PDB entry 8J5F | X-ray diffraction, 1.70 A resolution | chain A

== Chain A ==
Molecule: Deoxyadenosine/deoxycytidine kinase
Organism: Streptomyces sp. ATCC 700974
UniProt: A0A370RDE4 (A0A370RDE4_9ACTN); residues 8-253 here = UniProt positions 8-253
Amino-acid sequence (247 residues; each row starts with the number of its first residue):
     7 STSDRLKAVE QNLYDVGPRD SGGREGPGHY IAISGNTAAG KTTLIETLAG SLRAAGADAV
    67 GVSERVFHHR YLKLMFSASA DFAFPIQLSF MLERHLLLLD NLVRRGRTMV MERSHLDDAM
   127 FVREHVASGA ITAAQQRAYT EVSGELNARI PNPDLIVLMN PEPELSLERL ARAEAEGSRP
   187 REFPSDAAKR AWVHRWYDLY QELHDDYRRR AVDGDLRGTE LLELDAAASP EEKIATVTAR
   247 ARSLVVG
Unresolved in the structure: 7-15
Construct notes: expression tag (7)
Small-molecule neighbours:
  - ADP (adenosine-5'-diphosphate): N42, T43, A44, A45, G46, K47, T48, T49, E118, R175, A179, R185, A234, P236, K239
  - cytidine (CTN; 4-amino-1-beta-D-ribofuranosyl-2(1h)-pyrimidinone): T43, E70, R71, H74, L78, M81, F82, Q93, F96, R100, R119, D124, F127, R185, E188, F189, W202

== Summary ==
Chain A binds cytidine and ADP.
Chain A is Deoxyadenosine/deoxycytidine kinase (Streptomyces sp. ATCC 700974); the structure, Crystal
structure of kinase AbmG in complex with cytidine and ADP, was determined by X-ray diffraction (same
publication as 8J5E, 8J5G and 8J5H).
